7AEB - chains A and S of the 42 polymer chains in the assembly; structure by electron microscopy, 2.70 A resolution.

Chain A:
Protein: baseplate protein (Algo12)
Organism: Algoriphagus machipongonensis
Reference sequence: A3HTB3 (A3HTB3_9BACT); residues 1-933 here = UniProt positions 1-933
Chain sequence (933 residues; numbered 1 to 933; the number before each row is that of its first residue):
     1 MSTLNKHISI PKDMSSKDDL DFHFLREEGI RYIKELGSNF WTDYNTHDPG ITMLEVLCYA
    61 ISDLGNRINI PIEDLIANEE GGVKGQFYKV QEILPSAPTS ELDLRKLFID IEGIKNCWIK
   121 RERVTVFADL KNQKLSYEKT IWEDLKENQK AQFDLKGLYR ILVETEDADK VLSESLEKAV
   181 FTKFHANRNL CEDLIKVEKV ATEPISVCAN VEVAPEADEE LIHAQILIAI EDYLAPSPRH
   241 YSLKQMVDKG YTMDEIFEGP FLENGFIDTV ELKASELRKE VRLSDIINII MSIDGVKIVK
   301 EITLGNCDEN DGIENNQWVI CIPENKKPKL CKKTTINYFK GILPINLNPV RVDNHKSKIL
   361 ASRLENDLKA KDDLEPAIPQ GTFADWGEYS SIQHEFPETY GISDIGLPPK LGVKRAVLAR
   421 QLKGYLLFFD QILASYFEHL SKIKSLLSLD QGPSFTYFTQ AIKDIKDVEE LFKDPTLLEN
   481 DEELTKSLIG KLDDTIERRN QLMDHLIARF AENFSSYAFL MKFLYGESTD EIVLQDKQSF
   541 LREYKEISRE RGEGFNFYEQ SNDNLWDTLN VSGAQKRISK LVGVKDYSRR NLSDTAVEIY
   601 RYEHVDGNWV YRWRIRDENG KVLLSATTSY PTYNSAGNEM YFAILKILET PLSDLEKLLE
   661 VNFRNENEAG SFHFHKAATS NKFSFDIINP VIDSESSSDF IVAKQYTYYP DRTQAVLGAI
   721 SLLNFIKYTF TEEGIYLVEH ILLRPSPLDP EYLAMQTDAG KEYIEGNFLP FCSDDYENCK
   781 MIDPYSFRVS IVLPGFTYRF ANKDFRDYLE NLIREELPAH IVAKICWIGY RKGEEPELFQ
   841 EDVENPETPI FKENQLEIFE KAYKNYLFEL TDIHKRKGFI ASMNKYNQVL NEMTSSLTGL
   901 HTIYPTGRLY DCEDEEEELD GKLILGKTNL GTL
Unresolved in the structure: 1-2, 552-933

Chain S:
Protein: Putative tail lysozyme
Organism: Algoriphagus machipongonensis
Reference sequence: A3HTB5 (A3HTB5_9BACT); residue numbers follow UniProt; this construct covers 1-137
Chain sequence (137 residues; each row starts with the number of its first residue):
     1 MMEKSKDFLG TGWGFPPEFE TSIGQVKTTS GVEDIQKSLE ILFSTKIGER IMQPTYGCNL
    61 DELLFSPINR TLKTYVIELI KNAILYHEPR IDPEKIDITQ GNEIEGELLI HLQYIVRATN
   121 SRKNMVYPFY LEEGTNI
Unresolved in the structure: 1-3, 137

Chain A / chain S interface:
Residue-residue contacts - 36 pairs, chain A then chain S:
  Phe-22(A) / Met-52(S)  hydrophobic
  Lys-34(A) / Tyr-127(S)
  Phe-40(A) / Thr-11(S)
  Trp-41(A) / Thr-11(S)
  Trp-41(A) / Trp-13(S)
  Thr-42(A) / Gly-10(S)
  Thr-42(A) / Thr-11(S)  hydrogen bond (side chain-backbone)
  Thr-42(A) / Val-126(S)
  Thr-42(A) / Tyr-127(S)  hydrogen bond (backbone-backbone)
  Asp-43(A) / Thr-11(S)  hydrogen bond (backbone-backbone)
  Asp-43(A) / Asp-34(S)
  Tyr-44(A) / Met-125(S)  hydrogen bond (backbone-backbone)
  Tyr-44(A) / Tyr-127(S)  hydrophobic
  Asn-45(A) / Asn-124(S)
  Asn-45(A) / Met-125(S)  hydrogen bond (side chain-backbone)
  Thr-46(A) / Arg-50(S)  hydrogen bond (backbone-side chain)
  Thr-46(A) / Tyr-56(S)
  His-47(A) / Asp-34(S)  salt bridge
  His-47(A) / Ser-38(S)
  His-47(A) / Ile-41(S)
  His-47(A) / Tyr-56(S)
  His-47(A) / Arg-90(S)
  Asp-48(A) / Trp-13(S)
  Pro-49(A) / Gly-14(S)
  Thr-52(A) / Arg-50(S)  hydrogen bond
  Glu-55(A) / Arg-50(S)  salt bridge
  Glu-395(A) / Ile-51(S)
  Pro-397(A) / Glu-49(S)
  Thr-399(A) / Phe-15(S)
  Thr-399(A) / Ser-44(S)
  Arg-415(A) / Phe-15(S)
  Leu-418(A) / Pro-16(S)
  Leu-418(A) / Glu-18(S)
  Gln-421(A) / Glu-18(S)
  Gln-421(A) / Phe-19(S)  hydrogen bond (side chain-backbone)
  Tyr-425(A) / Phe-19(S)  hydrophobic
Interface residues without a listed pair, chain A (29 interface residues in all): His-23, Ser-38, Gly-50, Met-53, Tyr-59, Glu-398, Tyr-400, Lys-414
Interface residues without a listed pair, chain S (29 interface residues in all): Gly-12, Pro-17, Glu-40, Thr-45, Gln-53, Lys-123, Tyr-130

In short:
Chain A and chain S each contribute 29 residues to their interface; the contacts include 8 hydrogen bonds and
2 salt bridges. Among the polar pairs are His-47(A)/Asp-34(S), Glu-55(A)/Arg-50(S) and Thr-42(A)/Thr-11(S).
Here chain A is baseplate protein (Algo12) and chain S is Putative tail lysozyme, both from Algoriphagus
machipongonensis. Entry 7AEB (Cryo-EM structure of an extracellular contractile injection system in marine
bacterium Algoriphagus machipongonensis, the baseplate complex ...) was determined by electron microscopy
(same publication as 7AEF, 7ADZ and 7AE0).
